Entry 8YIL (electron microscopy, 2.58 A resolution); this record covers chains O and Q of the 20 polymer chains in the assembly.

[Chain O]
Protein: Cytochrome c1, heme protein, mitochondrial
Source organism: Saccharomyces cerevisiae
Notes: EC 7.1.1.8
UniProtKB: A0A5B9RH60 (A0A5B9RH60_YEASX); numbering as in UniProt (aligned over 62-309)
Sequence (248 residues; numbered 62 to 309; the number before each row is that of its first residue):
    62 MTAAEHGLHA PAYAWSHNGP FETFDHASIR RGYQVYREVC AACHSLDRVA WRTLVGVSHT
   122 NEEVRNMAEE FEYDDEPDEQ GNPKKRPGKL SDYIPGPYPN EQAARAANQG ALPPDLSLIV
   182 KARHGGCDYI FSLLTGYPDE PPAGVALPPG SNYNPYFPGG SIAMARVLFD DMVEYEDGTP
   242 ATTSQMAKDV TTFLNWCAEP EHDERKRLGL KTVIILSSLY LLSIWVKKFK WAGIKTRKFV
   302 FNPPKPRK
Bound ions: heme Fe near His105 (its only coordinating residue here)
Small-molecule neighbours:
  - phosphatidic acid (6PH; (1R)-2-(phosphonooxy)-1-[(tridecanoyloxy)methyl]ethyl pentadecanoate): Leu269, Lys272, Thr273, Ile276, Leu277
  - cardiolipin (CN3; (2R,5S,11R,14R)-5,8,11-trihydroxy-2-(nonanoyloxy)-5,11-dioxido-16-oxo-14-[(propanoyloxy)methyl]-4,6,10,12,15-pentaoxa-5,11-diphosphanonadec-1-yl undecanoate): Tyr281, Ile285, Lys288, Lys289
  - heme (HEM): Val100, Cys101, Cys104, His105, Asn169, Leu173, Pro174, Pro175, Leu177, Ile180, Arg184, Tyr190, Ile191, Leu194, Leu195, Phe218, Ile223, Ala224, Met225, Val228, Leu229, Leu255

[Chain Q]
Protein: QCR6 isoform 1
Source organism: Saccharomyces cerevisiae
UniProtKB: A0A8H8ULB7 (A0A8H8ULB7_YEASX); residue numbers follow UniProt; this construct covers 73-147
Sequence (75 residues; numbered 73 to 147; the number before each row is that of its first residue):
    73 EVTDQLEDLR EHFKNTEEGK ALVHHYEECA ERVKIQQQQP GYADLEHKED CVEEFFHLQH
   133 YLDTATAPRL FDKLK

[Interface between chain O and chain Q]
Contacting residue pairs (35):
  Ala64(O) - Phe128(Q)
  Ala65(O) - Val124(Q)  hydrophobic
  Leu69(O) - Phe128(Q)  hydrophobic
  Leu69(O) - Gln131(Q)
  Pro72(O) - Asp135(Q)
  Pro72(O) - Ala139(Q)  hydrophobic
  Ala73(O) - Ala139(Q)
  Tyr74(O) - Ala139(Q)
  Ala75(O) - Phe143(Q)
  Trp76(O) - Phe143(Q)  hydrophobic
  Arg92(O) - Lys147(Q)
  Thr196(O) - Leu78(Q)
  Thr196(O) - Arg82(Q)  hydrogen bond (backbone-side chain)
  Pro203(O) - Tyr98(Q)
  Ala204(O) - Tyr98(Q)  hydrogen bond (backbone-side chain)
  Ala204(O) - Ala102(Q)  hydrophobic
  Ala204(O) - Val105(Q)  hydrophobic
  Ala204(O) - Asp122(Q)
  Ala204(O) - Cys123(Q)  hydrogen bond (backbone-backbone)
  Gly205(O) - Asp122(Q)
  Tyr214(O) - Phe128(Q)
  Pro216(O) - Phe128(Q)  hydrophobic
  Tyr217(O) - Asp135(Q)  hydrogen bond
  Asp231(O) - Asp76(Q)
  Thr240(O) - Lys147(Q)
  Thr243(O) - Asp76(Q)
  Thr243(O) - Gln77(Q)  hydrogen bond
  Thr244(O) - Asp76(Q)
  Ser245(O) - Leu78(Q)
  Ser245(O) - Leu146(Q)
  Gln246(O) - Leu146(Q)
  Gln246(O) - Lys147(Q)  hydrogen bond (side chain-backbone)
  Lys249(O) - Phe143(Q)
  Lys249(O) - Leu146(Q)
  Lys249(O) - Lys147(Q)  hydrogen bond (side chain-backbone)
Interface residues without a listed pair, chain O (28 interface residues in all): Gly68, Phe192, Pro199, Pro202, Val206
Interface residues without a listed pair, chain Q (22 interface residues in all): Val74, Thr75, Glu121, Phe127, Leu142

[In short]
28 residues of chain O and 22 residues of chain Q are in contact, with 7 hydrogen bonds. Polar pairs include
Thr196(O)-Arg82(Q), Ala204(O)-Tyr98(Q) and Tyr217(O)-Asp135(Q). Ligands of chain O: cardiolipin, heme and
phosphatidic acid.
Here chain O is Cytochrome c1, heme protein, mitochondrial and chain Q is QCR6 isoform 1, both from
Saccharomyces cerevisiae. Entry 8YIL (Cryo-EM structure of Saccharomyces cerevisiae bc1 complex in
YF24228-bound state) was determined by electron microscopy.
